8VJ6 - chains A and D of the 4 polymer chains in the assembly; structure by electron microscopy, 3.50 A resolution.

Chain A:
Name: Isoform Flip of Glutamate receptor 2
Organism: Rattus norvegicus
Reference sequence: P19491 (GRIA2_RAT), isoform P19491-2; aligned to UniProt positions 25-820 over residues 10-820 (the alignment contains insertions or deletions, so no single offset holds)
Sequence (797 residues; numbered 10 to 1301; 495 numbers in that range are skipped by the numbering (no residue carries them; nothing is unmodelled there); the number before each row is that of its first residue):
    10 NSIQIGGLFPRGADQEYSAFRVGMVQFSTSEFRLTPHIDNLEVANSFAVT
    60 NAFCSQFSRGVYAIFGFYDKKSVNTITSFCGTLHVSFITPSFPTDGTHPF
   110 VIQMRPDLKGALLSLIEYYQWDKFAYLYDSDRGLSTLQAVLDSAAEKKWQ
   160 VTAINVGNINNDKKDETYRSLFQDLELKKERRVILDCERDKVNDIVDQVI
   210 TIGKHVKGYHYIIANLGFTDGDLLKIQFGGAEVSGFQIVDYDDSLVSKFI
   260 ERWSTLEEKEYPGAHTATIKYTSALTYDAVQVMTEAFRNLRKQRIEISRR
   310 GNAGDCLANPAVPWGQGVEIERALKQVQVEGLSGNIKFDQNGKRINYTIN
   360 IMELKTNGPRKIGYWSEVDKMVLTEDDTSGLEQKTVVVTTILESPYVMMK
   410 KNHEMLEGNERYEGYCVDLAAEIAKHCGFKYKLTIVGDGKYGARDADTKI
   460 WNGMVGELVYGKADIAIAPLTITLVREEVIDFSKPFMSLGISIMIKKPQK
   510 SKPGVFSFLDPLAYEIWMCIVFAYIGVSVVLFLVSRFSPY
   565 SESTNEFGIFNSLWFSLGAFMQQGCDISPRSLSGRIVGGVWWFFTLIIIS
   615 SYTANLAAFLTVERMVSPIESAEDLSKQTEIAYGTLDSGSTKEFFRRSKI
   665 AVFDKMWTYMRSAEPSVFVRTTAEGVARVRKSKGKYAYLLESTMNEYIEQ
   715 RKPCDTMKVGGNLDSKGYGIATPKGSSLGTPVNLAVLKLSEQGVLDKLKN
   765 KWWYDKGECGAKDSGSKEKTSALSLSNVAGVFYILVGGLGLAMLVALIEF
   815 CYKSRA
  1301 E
Disulfides: Cys63-Cys315, Cys718-Cys773
Construct notes: conflict Glu241 (Asn256 in P19491), Leu382 (Val397 in P19491), Glu384 (Gly405 in P19491), Asp385 (Asn406 in P19491), Gln392 (Asn413 in P19491)
Residues lining bound ligands: A1AB5 (4-[(5S,8R)-8-methyl-6,7,8,9-tetrahydro-2H,5H-[1,3]dioxolo[4,5-h][2,3]benzodiazepin-5-yl]aniline): Ser510, Pro512, Ser516, Phe517, Asp519, Pro520, Tyr616, Asn619, Leu620, Phe623, Leu787, Asn791, Val792
UniProt features mapped onto this chain:
  - glycosylation: Asn355 (N-linked (GlcNAc...) asparagine)
What the authors report for this chain:
  - binding site for A1AB5: Ser516, Pro520, Ser615, Tyr616, Asn619, Phe623, Asn791
  - conformationally variable residues (domain motion, side-chain flip): Leu467, Phe623, Ser635, Ser741
  - mutagenesis - L483Y: increased stability (from molecular simulation)

Chain D:
Name: Isoform Flip of Glutamate receptor 2
Organism: Rattus norvegicus
Reference sequence: P19491 (GRIA2_RAT), isoform P19491-2; aligned to UniProt positions 25-819 over residues 10-819 (the alignment contains insertions or deletions, so no single offset holds)
Sequence (797 residues; row label = number of the first residue in the row; note: 495 numbers in that range are skipped by the numbering (no residue carries them; nothing is unmodelled there)):
    10 NSIQIGGLFPRGADQEYSAFRVGMVQFSTSEFRLTPHIDNLEVANSFAVT
    60 NAFCSQFSRGVYAIFGFYDKKSVNTITSFCGTLHVSFITPSFPTDGTHPF
   110 VIQMRPDLKGALLSLIEYYQWDKFAYLYDSDRGLSTLQAVLDSAAEKKWQ
   160 VTAINVGNINNDKKDETYRSLFQDLELKKERRVILDCERDKVNDIVDQVI
   210 TIGKHVKGYHYIIANLGFTDGDLLKIQFGGAEVSGFQIVDYDDSLVSKFI
   260 ERWSTLEEKEYPGAHTATIKYTSALTYDAVQVMTEAFRNLRKQRIEISRR
   310 GNAGDCLANPAVPWGQGVEIERALKQVQVEGLSGNIKFDQNGKRINYTIN
   360 IMELKTNGPRKIGYWSEVDKMVLTEDDTSGLEQKTVVVTTILESPYVMMK
   410 KNHEMLEGNERYEGYCVDLAAEIAKHCGFKYKLTIVGDGKYGARDADTKI
   460 WNGMVGELVYGKADIAIAPLTITLVREEVIDFSKPFMSLGISIMIKKPQK
   510 SKPGVFSFLDPLAYEIWMCIVFAYIGVSVVLFLVSRFSPY
   565 SESTNEFGIFNSLWFSLGAFMQQGCDISPRSLSGRIVGGVWWFFTLIIIS
   615 SYTANLAAFLTVERMVSPIESAEDLSKQTEIAYGTLDSGSTKEFFRRSKI
   665 AVFDKMWTYMRSAEPSVFVRTTAEGVARVRKSKGKYAYLLESTMNEYIEQ
   715 RKPCDTMKVGGNLDSKGYGIATPKGSSLGTPVNLAVLKLSEQGVLDKLKN
   765 KWWYDKGECGAKDSGSKEKTSALSLSNVAGVFYILVGGLGLAMLVALIEF
   815 CYKSR
  1300 AE
Not modelled in the structure: 1300
Disulfides: Cys63-Cys315, Cys718-Cys773
Construct notes: conflict Glu241 (Asn256 in P19491), Leu382 (Val397 in P19491), Glu384 (Gly405 in P19491), Asp385 (Asn406 in P19491), Gln392 (Asn413 in P19491)
Residues lining bound ligands: A1AB5 (4-[(5S,8R)-8-methyl-6,7,8,9-tetrahydro-2H,5H-[1,3]dioxolo[4,5-h][2,3]benzodiazepin-5-yl]aniline): Lys509, Ser510, Lys511, Pro512, Ser516, Phe517, Asp519, Pro520, Tyr616, Asn619, Leu620, Phe623, Leu624, Leu787, Asn791, Val792
UniProt features mapped onto this chain:
  - glycosylation: Asn355 (N-linked (GlcNAc...) asparagine)
What the authors report for this chain:
  - binding site for A1AB5: Ser516, Pro520, Ser615, Tyr616, Asn619, Phe623, Asn791
  - mutagenesis - L483Y: increased stability (from molecular simulation)

How chain A and chain D interact:
Residue-residue contacts (106; chain A residue first):
  Leu483(A) with Leu751(D), hydrophobic; Ser754(D); Glu755(D)
  Ser497(A) with Ser729(D)
  Leu498(A) with Ser729(D), hydrogen bond (backbone-side chain)
  Phe517(A) with Phe607(D), hydrophobic; Ile611(D), hydrophobic
  Glu570(A) with Arg594(D), salt bridge
  Phe574(A) with Leu596(D), hydrophobic; Arg599(D)
  Asn575(A) with Arg594(D); Arg599(D), hydrogen bond
  Trp578(A) with Ser592(D), hydrogen bond; Pro593(D); Arg599(D); Trp606(D), hydrophobic
  Leu581(A) with Gly603(D)
  Gly582(A) with Trp606(D)
  Met585(A) with Trp606(D); Phe607(D), hydrogen bond (side chain-backbone); Leu610(D), hydrophobic
  Gln587(A) with Ala583(D), hydrogen bond (side chain-backbone); Trp606(D); Thr609(D)
  Asp590(A) with Arg594(D), salt bridge
  Ile613(A) with Leu610(D), hydrophobic
  Tyr616(A) with Ile611(D); Ser614(D)
  Thr617(A) with Ser614(D), hydrogen bond; Thr617(D); Ala618(D)
  Leu620(A) with Ser615(D); Ala618(D), hydrophobic
  Ala621(A) with Ala618(D)
  Leu624(A) with Ala618(D); Asn619(D); Ala622(D), hydrophobic
  Thr625(A) with Ala622(D); Val626(D)
  Arg628(A) with Ala622(D); Phe623(D); Val626(D), hydrogen bond (side chain-backbone); Arg628(D)
  Met629(A) with Val626(D), hydrophobic
  Lys663(A) with Gly757(D), hydrogen bond (side chain-backbone); Asp760(D)
  Ile664(A) with Asp760(D)
  Ser729(A) with Ser497(D); Leu498(D), hydrogen bond (side chain-backbone); Ser729(D); Lys730(D)
  Asp760(A) with Lys663(D); Ile664(D)
  Asn764(A) with Lys663(D)
  Tyr768(A) with Ile664(D), hydrophobic
  Glu782(A) with Ala522(D); Glu524(D)
  Thr784(A) with Arg628(D), hydrogen bond (backbone-side chain)
  Ser785(A) with Asn619(D); Arg628(D)
  Ala786(A) with Asp519(D); Pro520(D); Ala522(D); Asn619(D)
  Leu787(A) with Pro520(D), hydrogen bond (backbone-backbone); Leu521(D); Ala522(D); Ile525(D); Ser615(D); Asn619(D)
  Ser788(A) with Ile525(D)
  Leu789(A) with Glu524(D); Ile525(D), hydrophobic; Cys528(D), hydrophobic
  Val792(A) with Ile525(D), hydrophobic; Ser615(D)
  Val795(A) with Phe608(D), hydrophobic; Ile611(D), hydrophobic
  Phe796(A) with Cys528(D), hydrophobic; Phe608(D), hydrophobic
  Ile798(A) with Val604(D)
  Leu799(A) with Ala532(D), hydrophobic; Val536(D), hydrophobic; Val604(D), hydrophobic; Trp605(D), hydrophobic; Phe608(D), hydrophobic
  Gly802(A) with Ile600(D)
  Leu803(A) with Val536(D), hydrophobic; Val539(D), hydrophobic; Val601(D), hydrophobic
  Leu805(A) with Ile600(D), hydrophobic
  Ala806(A) with Val543(D); Ser597(D); Ile600(D), hydrophobic; Val601(D), hydrophobic
  Met807(A) with Val539(D), hydrophobic
  Val809(A) with Leu596(D), hydrophobic; Ile600(D), hydrophobic
  Ala810(A) with Val543(D), hydrophobic; Phe546(D); Ser597(D)
  Phe814(A) with Phe546(D), hydrophobic; Ser547(D); Tyr549(D), hydrophobic
  Lys817(A) with Tyr549(D), hydrogen bond (side chain-backbone)
  Ser818(A) with Tyr549(D)
Also at the interface, not in a pair above, chain A (57 interface residues in all): Gly499, Ile591, Ser631, Asn726, Leu751, Glu755, Leu811
Also at the interface, not in a pair above, chain D (67 interface residues in all): Leu483, Ile529, Gly535, Gly582, Gln586, Gly588, Ser595, Gly602, Ile612, Ala621, Thr625, Glu627, Asn726, Lys761, Ser778

In short:
Chain A and chain D form an interface of 57 and 67 residues respectively, with 12 hydrogen bonds and 2 salt
bridges. Among the polar pairs are Glu570(A)-Arg594(D), Asp590(A)-Arg594(D) and Leu498(A)-Ser729(D). The paper
reports a binding site for A1AB5 at Ser516(A), Pro520(A) and Ser516(D) among others; L483Y of chain A
increases stability.
Chain A and chain D are both Isoform Flip of Glutamate receptor 2 (Rattus norvegicus); the structure, GluA2
bound to GYKI-52466 and Glutamate, Inhibited State 1, was determined by electron microscopy, deposited
together with 8VJ7.
